6AWD - chains A and O of the 26 polymer chains in the assembly; structure by electron microscopy, 8.10 A resolution (very low resolution: no residue pairs are listed; an interface is given only as per-side residue counts).

== Chain A ==
Molecule: 16S rRNA
Source organism: Escherichia coli
Sequence (1539 nucleotides; each row starts with the number of its first residue):
     2 AAUUGAAGAG UUUGAUCAUG GCUCAGAUUG AACGCUGGCG GCAGGCCUAA CACAUGCAAG
    62 UCGAACGGUA ACAGGAAGAA GCUUGCUUCU UUGCUGACGA GUGGCGGACG GGUGAGUAAU
   122 GUCUGGGAAA CUGCCUGAUG GAGGGGGAUA ACUACUGGAA ACGGUAGCUA AUACCGCAUA
   182 ACGUCGCAAG ACCAAAGAGG GGGACCUUCG GGCCUCUUGC CAUCGGAUGU GCCCAGAUGG
   242 GAUUAGCUAG UAGGUGGGGU AACGGCUCAC CUAGGCGACG AUCCCUAGCU GGUCUGAGAG
   302 GAUGACCAGC CACACUGGAA CUGAGACACG GUCCAGACUC CUACGGGAGG CAGCAGUGGG
   362 GAAUAUUGCA CAAUGGGCGC AAGCCUGAUG CAGCCAUGCC GCGUGUAUGA AGAAGGCCUU
   422 CGGGUUGUAA AGUACUUUCA GCGGGGAGGA AGGGAGUAAA GUUAAUACCU UUGCUCAUUG
   482 ACGUUACCCG CAGAAGAAGC ACCGGCUAAC UCCGUGCCAG CAGCCGCGGU AAUACGGAGG
   542 GUGCAAGCGU UAAUCGGAAU UACUGGGCGU AAAGCGCACG CAGGCGGUUU GUUAAGUCAG
   602 AUGUGAAAUC CCCGGGCUCA ACCUGGGAAC UGCAUCUGAU ACUGGCAAGC UUGAGUCUCG
   662 UAGAGGGGGG UAGAAUUCCA GGUGUAGCGG UGAAAUGCGU AGAGAUCUGG AGGAAUACCG
   722 GUGGCGAAGG CGGCCCCCUG GACGAAGACU GACGCUCAGG UGCGAAAGCG UGGGGAGCAA
   782 ACAGGAUUAG AUACCCUGGU AGUCCACGCC GUAAACGAUG UCGACUUGGA GGUUGUGCCC
   842 UUGAGGCGUG GCUUCCGGAG CUAACGCGUU AAGUCGACCG CCUGGGGAGU ACGGCCGCAA
   902 GGUUAAAACU CAAAUGAAUU GACGGGGGCC CGCACAAGCG GUGGAGCAUG UGGUUUAAUU
   962 CGAUGCAACG CGAAGAACCU UACCUGGUCU UGACAUCCAC GGAAGUUUUC AGAGAUGAGA
  1022 AUGUGCCUUC GGGAACCGUG AGACAGGUGC UGCAUGGCUG UCGUCAGCUC GUGUUGUGAA
  1082 AUGUUGGGUU AAGUCCCGCA ACGAGCGCAA CCCUUAUCCU UUGUUGCCAG CGGUCCGGCC
  1142 GGGAACUCAA AGGAGACUGC CAGUGAUAAA CUGGAGGAAG GUGGGGAUGA CGUCAAGUCA
  1202 UCAUGGCCCU UACGACCAGG GCUACACACG UGCUACAAUG GCGCAUACAA AGAGAAGCGA
  1262 CCUCGCGAGA GCAAGCGGAC CUCAUAAAGU GCGUCGUAGU CCGGAUUGGA GUCUGCAACU
  1322 CGACUCCAUG AAGUCGGAAU CGCUAGUAAU CGUGGAUCAG AAUGCCACGG UGAAUACGUU
  1382 CCCGGGCCUU GUACACACCG CCCGUCACAC CAUGGGAGUG GGUUGCAAAA GAAGUAGGUA
  1442 GCUUAACCUU CGGGAGGGCG CUUACCACUU UGUGAUUCAU GACUGGGGUG AAGUCGUAAC
  1502 AAGGUAACCG UAGGGGAACC UGCGGUUGGA UCACCUCCU

== Chain O ==
Protein: 30S ribosomal protein S12
Source organism: Escherichia coli
Reference sequence: B7MCV7 (RS12_ECO45); residues 1-123 here correspond to UniProt positions 2-124 (UniProt number = residue number + 1)
Sequence (123 residues; numbered 1 to 123; the number before each row is that of its first residue):
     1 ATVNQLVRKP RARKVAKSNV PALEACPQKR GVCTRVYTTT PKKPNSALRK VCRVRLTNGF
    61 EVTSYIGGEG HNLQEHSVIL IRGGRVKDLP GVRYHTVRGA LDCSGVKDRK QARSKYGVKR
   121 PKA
UniProt features mapped onto this chain:
  - modified residue: Asp88 (3-methylthioaspartic acid), Lys107 (N6-acetyllysine)

== Chain A / chain O interface ==
At this resolution (8 A) residue pairs are not listed: 52 residues of chain A and 50 of chain O lie at the interface.

== Overview ==
The interface between chain A and chain O involves 52 residues on one side and 50 on the other.
Chain A is 16S rRNA and chain O is 30S ribosomal protein S12, both from Escherichia coli; the structure,
Structure of 30S (S1 depleted) ribosomal subunit and RNA polymerase complex, was determined by electron
microscopy together with 6AWB and 6AWC from the same study.
